Entry 4Y8V (X-ray diffraction, 2.10 A resolution); this record covers chains A and C of the 4 polymer chains in the assembly.

== Chain A (and C) ==
Protein: alpha subunit of acetyl-CoA synthetase (NDP forming)
Source organism: Korarchaeum cryptofilum (strain OPF8)
Notes: chain C of this document is another copy of the same molecule, construct and numbering; everything in this record applies to it too
UniProtKB: B1L3C9 (B1L3C9_KORCO); residue numbers follow UniProt; this construct covers 1-464
Amino-acid sequence (464 residues; row label = number of the first residue in the row):
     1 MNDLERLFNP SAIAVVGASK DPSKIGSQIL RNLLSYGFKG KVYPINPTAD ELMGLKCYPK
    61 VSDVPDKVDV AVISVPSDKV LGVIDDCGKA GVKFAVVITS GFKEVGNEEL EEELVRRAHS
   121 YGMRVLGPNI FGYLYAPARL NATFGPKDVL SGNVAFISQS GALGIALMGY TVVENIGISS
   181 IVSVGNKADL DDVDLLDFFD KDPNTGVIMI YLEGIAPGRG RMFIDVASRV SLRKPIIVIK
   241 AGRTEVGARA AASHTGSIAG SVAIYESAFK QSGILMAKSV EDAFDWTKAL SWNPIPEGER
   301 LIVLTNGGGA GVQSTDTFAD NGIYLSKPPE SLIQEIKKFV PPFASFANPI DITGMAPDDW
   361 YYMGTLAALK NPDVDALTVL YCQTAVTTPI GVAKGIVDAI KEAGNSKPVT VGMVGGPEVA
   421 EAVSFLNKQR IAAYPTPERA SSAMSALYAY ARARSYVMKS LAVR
Residues lining bound ligands:
  - ADP (adenosine-5'-diphosphate), molecule 1: E104, N129, Q159, S160, G161, A162, G185, N186, A251, H254, T255
  - ADP, molecule 2: G307, G308, G309, V312, S345, D351
What the authors report for this chain:
  - specificity-determining residues: F144, A162, I165, M355, T384, A385 (proposed by the authors, not directly observed)

== How chain A and chain C interact ==
Residue-residue contacts (83):
  Q28(A) with A385(C)
  A162(A) with N306(C); G307(C); C382(C)
  L163(A) with C382(C), hydrophobic
  I165(A) with Q383(C)
  A166(A) with C382(C), hydrophobic; Q383(C); V414(C); G415(C)
  L167(A) with V414(C), hydrophobic
  G169(A) with G415(C); G416(C)
  Y170(A) with G415(C); P435(C)
  V173(A) with G416(C); P417(C)
  Y211(A) with G309(C), hydrogen bond (side chain-backbone); Q313(C)
  I239(A) with Q313(C)
  A241(A) with V312(C), hydrophobic; Q313(C); D316(C)
  G242(A) with V312(C); D316(C), hydrogen bond (backbone-side chain)
  R243(A) with D316(C), hydrogen bond (backbone-side chain); D320(C), salt bridge
  T244(A) with D316(C), hydrogen bond; A319(C); D320(C)
  V246(A) with T315(C); Y324(C), hydrophobic
  G247(A) with D316(C)
  H254(A) with S345(C)
  S279(A) with E438(C)
  V280(A) with T436(C); E438(C), hydrogen bond (backbone-side chain)
  E281(A) with E281(C); R439(C), salt bridge
  N306(A) with A162(C)
  G307(A) with A162(C)
  G309(A) with S160(C); L163(C); Y211(C), hydrogen bond (backbone-side chain)
  A310(A) with L163(C)
  V312(A) with A241(C), hydrophobic; G242(C)
  Q313(A) with Y211(C), hydrogen bond; I239(C); A241(C)
  T315(A) with V246(C)
  D316(A) with A241(C); G242(C), hydrogen bond (side chain-backbone); R243(C), hydrogen bond (side chain-backbone); T244(C), hydrogen bond; G247(C)
  T317(A) with R243(C)
  A319(A) with T244(C)
  D320(A) with R243(C), salt bridge; T244(C)
  Y324(A) with V246(C), hydrophobic
  F343(A) with V105(C), hydrophobic
  S345(A) with H254(C)
  C382(A) with A162(C); L163(C), hydrophobic; A166(C), hydrophobic
  Q383(A) with I165(C); A166(C)
  A385(A) with Q28(C)
  V414(A) with A166(C); L167(C), hydrophobic
  G415(A) with A166(C); G169(C); Y170(C); V173(C)
  G416(A) with G169(C); V173(C)
  P417(A) with V173(C)
  P435(A) with Y170(C)
  T436(A) with V280(C)
  E438(A) with S279(C); V280(C), hydrogen bond (side chain-backbone)
  R439(A) with E281(C), salt bridge
Also at the interface, not in a pair above, chain A (52 interface residues in all): V105, F144, S160, K240, K278, T384
Also at the interface, not in a pair above, chain C (51 interface residues in all): F144, K240, K278, A310, T317, F343

== Overview ==
The interface between chain A and chain C involves 52 residues on one side and 51 on the other, with 11
hydrogen bonds and 4 salt bridges. Polar pairs include R243(A)-D320(C), E281(A)-R439(C) and Y211(A)-G309(C).
Ligands of chain A: ADP. From the paper: specificity determinants F144(A), A162(A) and I165(A) among others.
Both chains are alpha subunit of acetyl-CoA synthetase (NDP forming) (Korarchaeum cryptofilum (strain OPF8)).
Entry 4Y8V (Ca. Korarchaeum cryptofilum dinucleotide forming Acetyl-coenzyme A synthetase 1 in complex with
ADP and additional ADP ...) was determined by X-ray diffraction, deposited together with 4XYL, 4XYM, 4XZ3,
4YAJ, 4YAK, 4YB8, 4YBZ and 5HBR.
